Entry 2Z9X (X-ray diffraction, 1.94 A resolution); this record covers chains A and B.

# Chain A (and B)
Molecule: Aspartate aminotransferase
Source organism: Mesorhizobium loti
Notes: EC 2.6.1.30; chain B of this document is another copy of the same molecule, construct and numbering; everything in this record applies to it too
UniProt: Q988B8 (Q988B8_RHILO); residue numbers follow UniProt; this construct covers 2-393
Chain sequence (392 residues; each row starts with the number of its first residue):
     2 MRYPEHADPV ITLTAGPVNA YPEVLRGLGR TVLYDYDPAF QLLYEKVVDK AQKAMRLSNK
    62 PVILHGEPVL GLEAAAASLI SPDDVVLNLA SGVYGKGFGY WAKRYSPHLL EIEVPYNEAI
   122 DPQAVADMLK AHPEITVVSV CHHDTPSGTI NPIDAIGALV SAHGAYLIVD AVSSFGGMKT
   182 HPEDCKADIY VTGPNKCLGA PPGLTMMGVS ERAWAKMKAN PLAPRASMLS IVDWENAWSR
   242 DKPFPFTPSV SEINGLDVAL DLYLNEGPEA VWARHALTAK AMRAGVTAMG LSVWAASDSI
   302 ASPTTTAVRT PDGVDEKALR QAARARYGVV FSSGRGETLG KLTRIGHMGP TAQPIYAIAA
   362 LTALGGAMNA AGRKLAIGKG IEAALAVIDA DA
Swiss-Prot annotation at these positions:
  - binding site (pyridoxal 5'-phosphate): Glu68, Tyr95, Thr146, Arg345
  - modified residue: Lys197 (N6-(pyridoxal phosphate)lysine)
  - mutagenesis: Glu68 (E68A/G: Low but detectable pyridoxamine--pyruvate transaminase activity), Lys197 (K197L: Loss of function), Cys198 (C198A: No effect on enzyme activity), Arg336 (R336A: Strongly decreased affinity for pyruvate)
Small-molecule neighbours:
  - alanine (ALA): Gly17, Tyr95, Thr146, Pro147, Arg336, Arg345
  - alanine / pyridoxal: Gly17, Glu68, Pro69, Val70, Leu73, Tyr95, Cys142, His144, Thr146, Pro147, Asp171, Val173, Ser174, Lys197, Arg336, Arg345
  - pyridoxal (PXL; 3-hydroxy-5-(hydroxymethyl)-2-methylisonicotinaldehyde): Glu68, Pro69, Val70, Leu73, Tyr95, Cys142, His144, Thr146, Asp171, Val173, Ser174, Lys197
Reported in the primary citation:
  - binding site for alanine: Gly17, Tyr95, Thr146, Pro147, Thr248, Arg336, Arg345
  - contacts within the chain: Thr146-Arg345, Ser334-Arg345
  - conformationally variable residues (loop rearrangement, side-chain flip): Ala16 to Val19, Gly194 to Gly204
  - binding site for chloride ion: Asn196, Lys197
  - catalytic residues: Thr146, Asp171, Lys197 (proposed by the authors, not directly observed)
  - mutagenesis - R336A (20-fold): decreased binding to pyruvate
  - mutagenesis - R336A (2-fold): decreased binding to PM
  - mutagenesis - E68A, E68G: increased catalytic activity on PMP
  - mutagenesis - E68A, E68G: increased binding to PLP
  - mutagenesis - E68A, E68G: decreased catalytic activity on PM
  - specificity-determining residues: Glu68

# Chain A / chain B interface
Contacting residue pairs - 88 pairs, chain A then chain B:
  Glu6(A) - Pro39(B)
  Glu6(A) - Ala40(B)  hydrogen bond (backbone-backbone)
  His7(A) - Ala40(B)
  His7(A) - Leu43(B)
  Ala8(A) - Ala40(B)
  Asp9(A) - Thr32(B)
  Asp9(A) - Leu34(B)
  Pro10(A) - Leu34(B)
  Pro10(A) - Asp38(B)
  Thr15(A) - Tyr35(B)
  Gly17(A) - Tyr35(B)
  Pro18(A) - Leu34(B)
  Pro18(A) - Tyr35(B)  hydrophobic
  Pro18(A) - Asp36(B)
  Pro18(A) - Thr248(B)
  Val19(A) - Val33(B)
  Asn20(A) - Thr32(B)
  Asn20(A) - Val33(B)
  Leu26(A) - Gly30(B)
  Leu26(A) - Arg31(B)
  Leu26(A) - Val33(B)  hydrophobic
  Leu29(A) - Leu29(B)
  Leu29(A) - Ser252(B)
  Gly30(A) - Leu26(B)
  Arg31(A) - Leu26(B)
  Thr32(A) - Asn20(B)
  Val33(A) - Val19(B)
  Val33(A) - Asn20(B)
  Val33(A) - Leu26(B)  hydrophobic
  Leu34(A) - Asp9(B)
  Leu34(A) - Pro10(B)
  Leu34(A) - Pro18(B)
  Tyr35(A) - Thr15(B)
  Tyr35(A) - Gly17(B)
  Tyr35(A) - Val331(B)  hydrophobic
  Tyr35(A) - Phe332(B)
  Tyr35(A) - Ser333(B)
  Tyr35(A) - Ser334(B)  hydrogen bond (side chain-backbone)
  Asp36(A) - Pro18(B)
  Asp38(A) - Pro10(B)
  Asp38(A) - Arg325(B)  salt bridge
  Asp38(A) - Val331(B)
  Pro39(A) - Glu6(B)
  Pro39(A) - Arg325(B)
  Ala40(A) - Glu6(B)  hydrogen bond (backbone-backbone)
  Ala40(A) - His7(B)
  Ala40(A) - Ala8(B)
  Ala40(A) - Arg325(B)
  Leu43(A) - His7(B)
  Glu68(A) - Phe247(B)
  Glu68(A) - Thr248(B)
  Val70(A) - Met229(B)  hydrophobic
  Val70(A) - Phe247(B)  hydrophobic
  Leu71(A) - Met229(B)
  Glu74(A) - Ser228(B)  hydrogen bond
  Glu74(A) - Met229(B)  hydrogen bond (side chain-backbone)
  Trp102(A) - Ala227(B)  hydrogen bond (side chain-backbone)
  Arg105(A) - Arg226(B)  hydrogen bond (side chain-backbone)
  Arg105(A) - Ala227(B)  hydrogen bond (side chain-backbone)
  Pro202(A) - Ser252(B)
  Pro203(A) - Pro249(B)
  Gly204(A) - Ser250(B)
  Arg226(A) - Arg105(B)  hydrogen bond (backbone-side chain)
  Ala227(A) - Trp102(B)  hydrogen bond (backbone-side chain)
  Ala227(A) - Arg105(B)  hydrogen bond (backbone-side chain)
  Ser228(A) - Glu74(B)  hydrogen bond
  Met229(A) - Val70(B)  hydrophobic
  Met229(A) - Leu71(B)  hydrophobic
  Met229(A) - Glu74(B)  hydrogen bond (backbone-side chain)
  Met229(A) - Leu230(B)  hydrophobic
  Pro246(A) - Arg336(B)
  Phe247(A) - Glu68(B)
  Phe247(A) - Val70(B)  hydrophobic
  Thr248(A) - Pro18(B)
  Thr248(A) - Glu68(B)
  Val251(A) - Pro203(B)
  Ser252(A) - Leu29(B)
  Ser252(A) - Pro202(B)
  Glu253(A) - Glu253(B)
  Arg325(A) - Asp38(B)  salt bridge
  Arg325(A) - Pro39(B)
  Arg325(A) - Ala40(B)
  Val331(A) - Tyr35(B)  hydrophobic
  Val331(A) - Asp38(B)
  Phe332(A) - Tyr35(B)
  Ser333(A) - Tyr35(B)
  Ser334(A) - Tyr35(B)  hydrogen bond (backbone-side chain)
  Arg336(A) - Pro246(B)
Also at the interface, not in a pair above, chain A (53 interface residues in all): Thr13, Ala21, Leu230, Pro249, Ser250
Also at the interface, not in a pair above, chain B (56 interface residues in all): Thr13, Ala21, Gly67, Tyr101, Asn196, Gly204, Val251

# In short
53 residues of chain A and 56 residues of chain B are in contact, with 14 hydrogen bonds and 2 salt bridges.
Polar pairs include Asp38(A)-Arg325(B), Tyr35(A)-Ser334(B) and Glu74(A)-Ser228(B). From the paper: catalytic
residues Thr146(A), Asp171(A) and Lys197(A); E68A and E68G of chain A increase catalytic activity on PMP.
Both chains are Aspartate aminotransferase (Mesorhizobium loti). Entry 2Z9X (Crystal structure of
pyridoxamine-pyruvate aminotransferase complexed with pyridoxyl-L-alanine) was determined by X-ray diffraction
(same publication as 2Z9U, 2Z9V and 2Z9W).
